7UWD - chains g and h of the 31 polymer chains in the assembly; structure by electron microscopy, 4.10 A resolution (low resolution: residue-level contacts below are approximate; hydrogen-bond / salt-bridge calls are withheld).

# Chain g (and h)
Molecule: V-type proton ATPase subunit c1
From: Citrus limon
Notes: chain h of this document is another copy of the same molecule, construct and numbering; everything in this record applies to it too
UniProtKB: P0DH92 (VATL1_ARATH); residues 1-164 here = UniProt positions 1-164
Chain sequence (164 residues; each row starts with the number of its first residue):
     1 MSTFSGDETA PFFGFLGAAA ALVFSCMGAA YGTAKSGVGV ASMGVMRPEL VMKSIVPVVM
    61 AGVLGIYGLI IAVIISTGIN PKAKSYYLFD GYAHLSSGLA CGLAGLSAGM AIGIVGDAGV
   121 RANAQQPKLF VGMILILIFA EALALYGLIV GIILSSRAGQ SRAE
Disordered / not traced: 1-7, 161-164 (chain h: 1-7, 163-164)

# How chain g and chain h interact
Pairs across the interface (19; chain g residue first):
  F12(g) - Y92(h)
  F15(g) - A93(h)
  F15(g) - S96(h)
  L16(g) - S96(h)
  A19(g) - S96(h)
  A19(g) - A100(h)
  V23(g) - L103(h)
  C26(g) - A104(h)
  M27(g) - S107(h)
  A30(g) - S107(h)
  A30(g) - A111(h)
  A34(g) - A111(h)
  A41(g) - A118(h)
  A41(g) - A122(h)
  G44(g) - Q126(h)
  V45(g) - Q125(h)
  P48(g) - L129(h)
  V59(g) - F139(h)
  P81(g) - Q160(h)
Interface residues without a listed pair, chain g (19 interface residues in all): P11, L22, V38, V51
Interface residues without a listed pair, chain h (19 interface residues in all): F89, A108, I114, G119

# Summary
The chain g/chain h interface involves 19 residues from each chain.
Chain g and chain h are both V-type proton ATPase subunit c1 (Citrus limon); the structure, Citrus V-ATPase
State 2, H in contact with subunits AB, was determined by electron microscopy together with 7UW9, 7UWA, 7UWB
and 7UWC from the same study.
